PDB entry 7PET | electron microscopy, 9.50 A resolution (very low resolution: no residue pairs are listed; an interface is given only as per-side residue counts) | chains E and I of the 36 polymer chains in the assembly

[Chain E]
Name: Histone H3.2
From: Homo sapiens
Reference sequence: Q71DI3 (H32_HUMAN); residues 0-135 here correspond to UniProt positions 1-136 (UniProt number = residue number + 1)
Chain sequence (136 residues; numbered 0 to 135; the number before each row is that of its first residue; numbering starts at 0):
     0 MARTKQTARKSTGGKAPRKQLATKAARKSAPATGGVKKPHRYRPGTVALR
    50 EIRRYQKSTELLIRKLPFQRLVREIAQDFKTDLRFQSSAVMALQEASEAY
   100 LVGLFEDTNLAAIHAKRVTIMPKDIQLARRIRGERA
Not modelled in the structure: 0-36, 134-135
Construct notes: engineered mutation Ala110 (Cys111 in Q71DI3)
UniProt features mapped onto this chain:
  - modified residue: Arg2 (Asymmetric dimethylarginine), Thr3 (Phosphothreonine), Lys4 (Allysine), Gln5 (5-glutamyl dopamine), Thr6 (Phosphothreonine), Arg8 (Citrulline), Lys9 (N6,N6,N6-trimethyllysine), Ser10 (ADP-ribosylserine), Thr11 (Phosphothreonine), Lys14 (N6-(2-hydroxyisobutyryl)lysine), Arg17 (Asymmetric dimethylarginine), Lys18 (N6-(2-hydroxyisobutyryl)lysine), Lys23 (N6-(2-hydroxyisobutyryl)lysine), Arg26 (Citrulline), Lys27 (N6,N6,N6-trimethyllysine), Ser28 (ADP-ribosylserine), Lys36 (N6,N6,N6-trimethyllysine), Lys37 (N6-methyllysine), Tyr41 (Phosphotyrosine), Lys56 (N6,N6,N6-trimethyllysine) and 8 more in UniProt
  - lipidation: Lys18 (N6-decanoyllysine)

[Chain I]
Molecule: 702-nt DNA strand
From: synthetic construct
Sequence (702 nucleotides; each row starts with the number of its first residue):
     1 ATCCCGGATCCCCTGGAGAATCCCGGTGCCGAGGCCGCTCAATTGGTCGT
    51 AGACAGCTCTAGCACCGCTTAAACGCACGTACGCGCTGTCCCCCGCGTTT
   101 TAACCGCCAAGGGGATTACTCCCTAGTCTCCAGGCACGTGTCACATATAT
   151 ACATCCTGTTCCAGTGCCGGACCCGAGCATCCGGATCCCCTGGAGAATCC
   201 CGGTGCCGAGGCCGCTCAATTGGTCGTAGACAGCTCTAGCACCGCTTAAA
   251 CGCACGTACGCGCTGTCCCCCGCGTTTTAACCGCCAAGGGGATTACTCCC
   301 TAGTCTCCAGGCACGTGTCACATATATACATCCTGTTCCAGTGCCGGACC
   351 CGAGCATCCGGATCCCCTGGAGAATCCCGGTGCCGAGGCCGCTCAATTGG
   401 TCGTAGACAGCTCTAGCACCGCTTAAACGCACGTACGCGCTGTCCCCCGC
   451 GTTTTAACCGCCAAGGGGATTACTCCCTAGTCTCCAGGCACGTGTCACAT
   501 ATATACATCCTGTTCCAGTGCCGGACCCGAGCATCCGGATCCCCTGGAGA
   551 ATCCCGGTGCCGAGGCCGCTCAATTGGTCGTAGACAGCTCTAGCACCGCT
   601 TAAACGCACGTACGCGCTGTCCCCCGCGTTTTAACCGCCAAGGGGATTAC
   651 TCCCTAGTCTCCAGGCACGTGTCACATATATACATCCTGTTCCAGTGCCG
   701 AT
Not modelled in the structure: 1-2, 701-702

[Interface between chain E and chain I]
At this resolution (10 A) residue pairs are not listed: 19 residues of chain E and 13 of chain I lie at the interface.

[Overview]
Chain E and chain I form an interface of 19 and 13 residues respectively.
Here chain E is Histone H3.2 (Homo sapiens) and chain I is a 702-nt DNA strand (synthetic construct). Entry
7PET (The 4x177 nucleosome array containing H1) was determined by electron microscopy, deposited together with
7PEU, 7PEV, 7PEW, 7PEX, 7PEY, 7PEZ and 16 further entries.
